Entry 5HXP (X-ray diffraction, 1.95 A resolution); this record covers chains A and C.

[Chain A (and C)]
Molecule: (2Z, 6Z)-farnesyl diphosphate synthase, chloroplastic
From: Solanum habrochaites
Notes: EC 2.5.1.92; chain C of this document is another copy of the same molecule, construct and numbering; everything in this record applies to it too
UniProt: B8XA40 (ZFPS_SOLHA); numbering as in UniProt (aligned over 72-303)
Sequence (233 residues; row label = number of the first residue in the row):
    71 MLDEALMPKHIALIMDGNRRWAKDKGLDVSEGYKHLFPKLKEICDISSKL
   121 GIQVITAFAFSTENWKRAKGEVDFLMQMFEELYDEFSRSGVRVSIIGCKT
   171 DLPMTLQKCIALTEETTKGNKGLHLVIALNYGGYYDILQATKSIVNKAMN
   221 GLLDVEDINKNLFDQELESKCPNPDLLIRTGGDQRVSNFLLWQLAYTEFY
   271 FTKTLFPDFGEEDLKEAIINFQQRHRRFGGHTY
Not modelled in the structure: 71, 135-140, 302-303 (chain C: 71, 295-303)
Sequence notes: initiating methionine (71); engineered mutation Ala-75 (Glu in B8XA40), Tyr-103 (His in B8XA40)
Small-molecule neighbours:
  - isopentyl pyrophosphate (IPR), molecule 1: Ile-84, Met-85, Asp-86, Phe-128, Ala-129, Phe-130, Ser-131, Asn-134, Arg-249, Arg-255, Ser-257
  - isopentyl pyrophosphate (IPR), molecule 2: Tyr-266, Arg-297, Phe-298, Gly-299, Gly-300
  - 1,4,7,10,13,16-hexaoxacyclooctadecane (O4B): Val-225, Glu-226, Ile-228, Asn-229
From the paper describing this entry:
  - catalytic residues: Asn-134
  - binding site for isopentyl pyrophosphate: Gly-299
  - Mg2+ coordination through a water molecule: Arg-297
  - mutagenesis - H103Y/R297A: abolished catalytic activity
  - mutagenesis - H103Y/R296A: decreased catalytic activity
  - catalytic residues: Ser-131, Arg-137 (citing earlier work)
  - catalytic residues: Tyr-103 (proposed by the authors, not directly observed)
  - specificity-determining residues: Leu-106 (citing earlier work)

[Interface between chain A and chain C]
Pairs across the interface (82):
  Glu-133(A) / Tyr-266(C)  hydrogen bond
  Tyr-204(A) / Lys-230(C)
  Tyr-204(A) / Trp-262(C)
  Tyr-204(A) / Ala-265(C)
  Tyr-204(A) / Tyr-266(C)
  Ile-207(A) / Ile-207(C)  hydrophobic
  Ile-207(A) / Phe-233(C)  hydrophobic
  Ile-207(A) / Trp-262(C)  hydrophobic
  Leu-208(A) / Asn-229(C)
  Leu-208(A) / Lys-230(C)
  Thr-211(A) / Thr-211(C)
  Thr-211(A) / Phe-233(C)
  Lys-212(A) / Val-225(C)
  Lys-212(A) / Ile-228(C)
  Val-215(A) / Val-215(C)  hydrophobic
  Val-215(A) / Ala-218(C)  hydrophobic
  Val-215(A) / Val-225(C)  hydrophobic
  Val-215(A) / Ile-228(C)  hydrophobic
  Asn-216(A) / Val-225(C)
  Ala-218(A) / Val-215(C)  hydrophobic
  Ala-218(A) / Met-219(C)
  Met-219(A) / Ala-218(C)
  Met-219(A) / Met-219(C)  hydrophobic
  Val-225(A) / Lys-212(C)
  Val-225(A) / Val-215(C)  hydrophobic
  Ile-228(A) / Lys-212(C)
  Ile-228(A) / Val-215(C)  hydrophobic
  Asn-229(A) / Leu-208(C)
  Lys-230(A) / Tyr-204(C)
  Lys-230(A) / Leu-208(C)
  Phe-233(A) / Ile-207(C)  hydrophobic
  Phe-233(A) / Thr-211(C)
  Asp-253(A) / Glu-268(C)
  Asp-253(A) / Arg-294(C)
  Gln-254(A) / Thr-267(C)
  Gln-254(A) / Glu-268(C)  hydrogen bond (backbone-side chain)
  Gln-254(A) / Phe-269(C)  hydrogen bond (backbone-backbone)
  Arg-255(A) / Tyr-266(C)  hydrogen bond (side chain-backbone)
  Arg-255(A) / Thr-267(C)
  Arg-255(A) / Glu-268(C)  salt bridge
  Arg-255(A) / Arg-294(C)  hydrogen bond (side chain-backbone)
  Val-256(A) / Leu-264(C)
  Val-256(A) / Ala-265(C)
  Val-256(A) / Phe-269(C)  hydrophobic
  Ser-257(A) / Ala-265(C)  hydrogen bond (backbone-backbone)
  Ser-257(A) / Tyr-266(C)
  Asn-258(A) / Ala-265(C)  hydrogen bond (backbone-backbone)
  Asn-258(A) / Tyr-266(C)
  Leu-261(A) / Leu-261(C)
  Leu-261(A) / Ala-265(C)  hydrophobic
  Trp-262(A) / Tyr-204(C)
  Trp-262(A) / Ile-207(C)  hydrophobic
  Leu-264(A) / Val-256(C)
  Ala-265(A) / Tyr-204(C)
  Ala-265(A) / Val-256(C)
  Ala-265(A) / Ser-257(C)  hydrogen bond (backbone-backbone)
  Ala-265(A) / Asn-258(C)  hydrogen bond (backbone-backbone)
  Ala-265(A) / Leu-261(C)  hydrophobic
  Tyr-266(A) / Glu-133(C)  hydrogen bond
  Tyr-266(A) / Ser-257(C)
  Tyr-266(A) / Asn-258(C)
  Thr-267(A) / Gln-254(C)
  Thr-267(A) / Arg-255(C)
  Glu-268(A) / Gln-254(C)
  Glu-268(A) / Arg-255(C)  salt bridge
  Phe-269(A) / Gln-254(C)  hydrogen bond (backbone-backbone)
  Phe-269(A) / Val-256(C)  hydrophobic
  Phe-269(A) / Phe-269(C)  hydrophobic
  Phe-269(A) / Phe-271(C)  hydrophobic
  Phe-271(A) / Phe-269(C)  hydrophobic
  Phe-271(A) / Phe-271(C)  hydrophobic
  Arg-294(A) / Gln-254(C)  hydrogen bond
  His-295(A) / Arg-255(C)  hydrogen bond (backbone-side chain)
  Arg-297(A) / Arg-90(C)
  Arg-297(A) / Asp-253(C)  salt bridge
  Arg-297(A) / Arg-255(C)
  Phe-298(A) / Glu-133(C)
  Gly-299(A) / Glu-133(C)
  Gly-299(A) / Asn-134(C)  hydrogen bond (backbone-side chain)
  Gly-299(A) / Arg-137(C)  hydrogen bond (backbone-side chain)
  Gly-300(A) / Arg-89(C)  hydrogen bond (backbone-side chain)
  His-301(A) / Arg-89(C)  hydrogen bond (backbone-side chain)
Also at the interface, not in a pair above, chain A (39 interface residues in all): Ile-214, Arg-296
Also at the interface, not in a pair above, chain C (38 interface residues in all): Ser-131, Lys-136, Ile-214, Asn-216

[Overview]
39 residues of chain A and 38 residues of chain C are in contact, with 17 hydrogen bonds and 3 salt bridges.
Polar pairs include Arg-255(A)/Glu-268(C), Arg-297(A)/Asp-253(C) and Glu-133(A)/Tyr-266(C). Bound to chain A:
isopentyl pyrophosphate and 1,4,7,10,13,16-hexaoxacyclooctadecane. The paper reports catalytic residues
Asn-134(A), Ser-131(A) and Arg-137(A) among others; H103Y/R297A of chain A abolish catalytic activity.
Both chains are (2Z, 6Z)-farnesyl diphosphate synthase, chloroplastic (Solanum habrochaites). Entry 5HXP
(Crystal Structure of Z,Z-Farnesyl Diphosphate Synthase (D71M, E75A and H103Y Mutants) Complexed with IPP) was
determined by X-ray diffraction together with 5HXN, 5HXO, 5HXQ and 5HXT from the same study.
